Entry 1XBC (X-ray diffraction, 2.00 A resolution); this record covers chain A.

# Chain A
Name: Tyrosine-protein kinase SYK
Source organism: Homo sapiens
Notes: EC 2.7.1.112
Reference sequence: P43405 (KSYK_HUMAN); numbering as in UniProt (aligned over 353-635)
Sequence (291 residues; numbered 353 to 643; the number before each row is that of its first residue):
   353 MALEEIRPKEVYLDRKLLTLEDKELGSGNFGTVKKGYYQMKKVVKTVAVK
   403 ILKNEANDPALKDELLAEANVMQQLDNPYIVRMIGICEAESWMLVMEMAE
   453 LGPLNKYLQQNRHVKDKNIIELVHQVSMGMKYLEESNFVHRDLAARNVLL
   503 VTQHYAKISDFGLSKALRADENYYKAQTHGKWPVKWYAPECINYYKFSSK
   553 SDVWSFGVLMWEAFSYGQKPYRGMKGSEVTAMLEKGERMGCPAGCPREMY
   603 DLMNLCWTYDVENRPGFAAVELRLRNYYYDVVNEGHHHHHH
Unresolved in the structure: 353-362, 405-410, 637-643
Construct notes: cloning artifact (353-355, 636-637); expression tag (638-643)
Ligand contacts: staurosporine (STU): L377, G378, S379, F382, V385, A400, K402, E420, V433, M448, E449, M450, A451, E452, G454, P455, R498, N499, L501, S511, D512
Curated features (UniProtKB/Swiss-Prot):
  - active site: D494 (Proton acceptor)
  - binding site (ATP): L377 to V385, K402
  - modified residue: Y364 (Phosphotyrosine), S379 (Phosphoserine), T384 (Phosphothreonine), Y484 (Phosphotyrosine), Y507 (Phosphotyrosine), Y525 (Phosphotyrosine), Y526 (Phosphotyrosine), T530 (Phosphothreonine), Y546 (Phosphotyrosine), S579 (Phosphoserine), T582 (Phosphothreonine), Y629 (Phosphotyrosine), Y630 (Phosphotyrosine), Y631 (Phosphotyrosine)
  - natural variant: M450 (M450I: In IMD82), S550 (S550F: In IMD82; S550Y: In IMD82)
  - mutagenesis: Y630 (Y630F: Loss of interaction with BLNK)

# Summary
Bound to chain A: staurosporine. From UniProt: active-site residue D494, 10 ATP-binding residues and one
mutagenesis site.
Chain A is Tyrosine-protein kinase SYK (Homo sapiens); the structure, Crystal structure of the syk tyrosine
kinase domain with Staurosporin, was determined by X-ray diffraction (same publication as 1XBA and 1XBB).
